7P77 - chains B and C of the 9 polymer chains in the assembly; structure by electron microscopy, 2.98 A resolution.

# Chain B (and C)
Molecule: Spike glycoprotein
From: Severe acute respiratory syndrome coronavirus 2
Notes: chain C of this document is another copy of the same molecule, construct and numbering; everything in this record applies to it too
Reference sequence: P0DTC2 (SPIKE_SARS2); residues 1-1208 here = UniProt positions 1-1208
Sequence (1288 residues; each row starts with the number of its first residue):
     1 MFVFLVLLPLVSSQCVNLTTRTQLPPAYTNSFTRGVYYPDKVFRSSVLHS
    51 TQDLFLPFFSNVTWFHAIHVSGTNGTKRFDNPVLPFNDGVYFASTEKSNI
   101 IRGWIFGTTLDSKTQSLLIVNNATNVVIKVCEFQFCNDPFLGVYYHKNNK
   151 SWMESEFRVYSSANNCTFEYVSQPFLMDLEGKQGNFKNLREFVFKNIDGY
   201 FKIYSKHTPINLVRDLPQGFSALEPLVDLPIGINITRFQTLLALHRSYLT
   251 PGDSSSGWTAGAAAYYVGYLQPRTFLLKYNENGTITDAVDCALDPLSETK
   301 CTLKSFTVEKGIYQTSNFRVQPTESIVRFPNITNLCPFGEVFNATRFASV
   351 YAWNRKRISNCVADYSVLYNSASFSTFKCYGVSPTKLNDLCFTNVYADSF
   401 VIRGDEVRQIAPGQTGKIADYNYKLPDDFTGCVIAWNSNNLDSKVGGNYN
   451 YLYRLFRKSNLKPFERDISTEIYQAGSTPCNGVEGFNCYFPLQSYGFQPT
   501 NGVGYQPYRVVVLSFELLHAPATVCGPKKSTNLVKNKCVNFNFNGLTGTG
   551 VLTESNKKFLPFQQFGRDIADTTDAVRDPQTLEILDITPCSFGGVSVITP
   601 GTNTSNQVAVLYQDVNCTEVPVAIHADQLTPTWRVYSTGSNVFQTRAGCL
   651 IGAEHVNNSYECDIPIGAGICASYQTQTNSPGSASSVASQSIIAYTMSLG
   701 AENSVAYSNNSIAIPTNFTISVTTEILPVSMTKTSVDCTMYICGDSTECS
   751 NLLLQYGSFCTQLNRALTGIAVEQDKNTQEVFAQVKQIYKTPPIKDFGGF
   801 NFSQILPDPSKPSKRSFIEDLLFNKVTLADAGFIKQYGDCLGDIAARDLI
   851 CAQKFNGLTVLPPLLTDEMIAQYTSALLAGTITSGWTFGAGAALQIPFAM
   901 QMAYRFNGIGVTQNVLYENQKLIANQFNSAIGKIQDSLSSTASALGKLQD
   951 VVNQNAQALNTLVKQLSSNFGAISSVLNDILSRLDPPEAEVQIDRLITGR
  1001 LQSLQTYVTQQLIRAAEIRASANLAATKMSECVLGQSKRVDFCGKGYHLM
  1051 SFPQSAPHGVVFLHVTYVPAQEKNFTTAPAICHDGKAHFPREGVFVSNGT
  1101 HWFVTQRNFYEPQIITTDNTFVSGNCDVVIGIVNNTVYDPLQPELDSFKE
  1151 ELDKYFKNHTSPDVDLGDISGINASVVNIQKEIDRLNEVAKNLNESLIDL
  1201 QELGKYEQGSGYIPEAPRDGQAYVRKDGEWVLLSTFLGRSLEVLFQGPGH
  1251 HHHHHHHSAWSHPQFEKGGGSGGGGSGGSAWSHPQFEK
Not modelled in the structure: 1-25, 67-78, 142-152, 175-185, 244-260, 677-690, 829-851, 1150-1288
Construct notes: engineered mutation Gly682 (Arg in P0DTC2), Ser683 (Arg in P0DTC2), Ser685 (Arg in P0DTC2), Pro986 (Lys in P0DTC2), Pro987 (Val in P0DTC2); expression tag (1209-1288)
Cystine bridges: Cys131-Cys166, Cys291-Cys301, Cys336-Cys361, Cys379-Cys432, Cys391-Cys525, Cys480-Cys488, Cys538-Cys590, Cys617-Cys649, Cys662-Cys671, Cys738-Cys760, Cys743-Cys749, Cys1032-Cys1043, Cys1082-Cys1126
Covalently attached groups: N-acetylglucosamine (NAG) linked to Asn61, Asn165, Asn234, Asn282, Asn331, Asn343, Asn603, Asn616, Asn657, Asn709, Asn717, Asn801, Asn1074, Asn1098, Asn1134
Swiss-Prot annotation at these positions:
  - region: Asn280 to Cys301 (Putative superantigen), Arg403 to Asp405 (Integrin-binding motif), Asn448 to Phe456 (Immunodominant HLA epitope recognized by the CD8+), Pro681, Ala684 (Putative superantigen), Ser816 to Tyr837 (Fusion peptide 1), Lys835 to Phe855 (Fusion peptide 2), Asp1163 to Glu1202 (Heptad repeat 2)
  - site: Arg815, Ser816 (Cleavage)
  - glycosylation: Asn17 (N-linked (GlcNAc...) (complex) asparagine), Asn61 (N-linked (GlcNAc...) (hybrid) asparagine), Asn74 (N-linked (GlcNAc...) (complex) asparagine), Asn122 (N-linked (GlcNAc...) (hybrid) asparagine), Asn149 (N-linked (GlcNAc...) (complex) asparagine), Asn165 (N-linked (GlcNAc...) (complex) asparagine), Asn234 (N-linked (GlcNAc...) (high mannose) asparagine), Asn282 (N-linked (GlcNAc...) (complex) asparagine), Thr323 (O-linked (GalNAc) threonine), Ser325 (O-linked (HexNAc...) serine), Asn331 (N-linked (GlcNAc...) (complex) asparagine), Asn343 (N-linked (GlcNAc...) (complex) asparagine), Asn603 (N-linked (GlcNAc...) (hybrid) asparagine), Asn616 (N-linked (GlcNAc...) (complex) asparagine), Asn657 (N-linked (GlcNAc...) (complex) asparagine), Thr676 (O-linked (GlcNAc...) threonine), Thr678 (O-linked (GlcNAc...) threonine), Asn709 (N-linked (GlcNAc...) (high mannose) asparagine), Asn717 (N-linked (GlcNAc...) (hybrid) asparagine), Asn801 (N-linked (GlcNAc...) (hybrid) asparagine) and 6 more in UniProt
  - natural variant: Leu5 (L5F: In strain: Iota/B.1.526), Ser13 (S13I: In strain: Epsilon/B.1.427/B.1.429), Leu18 (L18F: In strain: Beta/B.1.351, Gamma/P.1 and 1 more), Thr19 (T19I: In strain: Omicron/BQ.1.1, Omicron/XBB.1.5 and 1 more; T19R: In strain: Delta/B.1.617.2, Omicron/BA.2 and 4 more), Thr20 (T20N: In strain: Gamma/P.1), Leu24 to Ala27 (sequence variant, change not given here; In strain: Omicron/BA.2, Omicron/BA.2.12.1 and 6 more), Pro26 (P26S: In strain: Gamma/P.1), Gln52 (Q52H: In strain: Omicron/EG.5.1), Ala67 (A67V: In strain: Eta/B.1.525, Omicron/BA.1), His69 to Val70 (deletion: In strain: Alpha/B.1.1.7, Eta/B.1.525 and 5 more), Gly75 (G75V: In strain: Lambda/C.37), Thr76 (T76I: In strain: Lambda/C.37), 82 further natural variant entries in UniProt
  - mutagenesis: His69 to Val70 (Increased incorporation of cleaved spike into virions), Asn121 (N121Q: Partial loss of biliverdin affinity), Arg190 (R190K: Partial loss of biliverdin affinity), Asn234 (N234Q: Increased resistance to neutralizing antibodies), Asn331 (N331Q: Reduced viral infectivity), Asn343 (N343Q: Reduced viral infectivity), Leu452 (L452R: Increased resistance to neutralizing antibodies. Decreases HLA binding to NF9 epitope. Increased binding affinity to human ACE2), Tyr453 (Y453F: Decreased HLA binding to NF9 epitope. Increased binding affinity to human ACE2), Ala475 (A475V: Increased resistance to neutralizing antibodies), Val483 (V483A: Increased resistance to neutralizing antibodies), Glu484 (E484D: Increased replication in human TMEM106B overexpressing cells), Phe490 (F490L: Increased resistance to neutralizing antibodies and human covalescent sera neutralization), 12 further mutagenesis entries in UniProt
Reported in the primary citation:
  - mutagenesis - K417N, K417N/E484K/N501Y, E484K, N501Y: decreased binding to sybody#15

# Chain B / chain C interface
Contacting residue pairs (153; chain B residue first):
  Asn317(B) - Asp737(C)  hydrogen bond
  Arg319(B) - Met740(C)
  Pro521(B) - Tyr200(C)
  Lys558(B) - Phe43(C)
  Phe559(B) - Phe43(C)  hydrophobic
  Leu560(B) - Tyr38(C)
  Leu560(B) - Gly283(C)
  Leu560(B) - Thr284(C)
  Phe562(B) - Tyr38(C)  hydrophobic
  Phe562(B) - Asp40(C)
  Phe562(B) - Lys41(C)  hydrogen bond (backbone-side chain)
  Phe562(B) - Pro225(C)
  Gln563(B) - Lys41(C)
  Gln563(B) - Val42(C)
  Gln563(B) - Phe43(C)
  Gln564(B) - Lys41(C)  hydrogen bond (backbone-backbone)
  Phe565(B) - Lys41(C)
  Phe565(B) - Val42(C)  hydrophobic
  Phe565(B) - Phe43(C)  hydrogen bond (backbone-backbone)
  Gly566(B) - Phe43(C)
  Arg567(B) - Val42(C)
  Arg567(B) - Phe43(C)  hydrogen bond (backbone-backbone)
  Asp568(B) - Gln853(C)
  Ile569(B) - Val47(C)  hydrophobic
  Ile569(B) - Asn960(C)
  Ala570(B) - Asn960(C)
  Ala570(B) - Val963(C)  hydrophobic
  Ala570(B) - Lys964(C)
  Asp571(B) - Lys964(C)
  Thr572(B) - Phe855(C)
  Pro589(B) - Lys854(C)
  Pro589(B) - Phe855(C)  hydrophobic
  Phe592(B) - Met740(C)  hydrophobic
  Phe592(B) - Lys854(C)
  Phe592(B) - Gly857(C)
  Phe592(B) - Leu858(C)
  Gln613(B) - Leu861(C)
  Asp614(B) - Thr859(C)  hydrogen bond
  Ala647(B) - Pro862(C)  hydrophobic
  Pro665(B) - Leu864(C)  hydrophobic
  Gly667(B) - Pro863(C)
  Gly667(B) - Leu864(C)
  Ala668(B) - Pro863(C)  hydrogen bond (backbone-backbone)
  Ala668(B) - Leu864(C)  hydrogen bond (backbone-backbone)
  Gly669(B) - Leu864(C)  hydrogen bond (backbone-backbone)
  Gly669(B) - Met869(C)
  Ile670(B) - Leu864(C)
  Thr696(B) - Met869(C)
  Met697(B) - Leu864(C)  hydrophobic
  Met697(B) - Leu865(C)  hydrophobic
  Met697(B) - Met869(C)  hydrophobic
  Leu699(B) - Ile788(C)
  Leu699(B) - Met869(C)  hydrophobic
  Leu699(B) - Gln872(C)
  Leu699(B) - Tyr873(C)
  Gly700(B) - Ile788(C)
  Ala701(B) - Gln787(C)
  Ala701(B) - Ile788(C)  hydrogen bond (backbone-backbone)
  Glu702(B) - Lys790(C)  salt bridge
  Asn703(B) - Gln787(C)  hydrogen bond
  Asn703(B) - Ile788(C)  hydrogen bond (backbone-backbone)
  Asn703(B) - Tyr789(C)
  Asn703(B) - Lys790(C)  hydrogen bond (backbone-backbone)
  Ser704(B) - Lys790(C)
  Val705(B) - Thr883(C)
  Val705(B) - Ala893(C)  hydrophobic
  Ala706(B) - Gln895(C)
  Tyr707(B) - Pro792(C)  hydrophobic
  Tyr707(B) - Asp796(C)  hydrogen bond (side chain-backbone)
  Tyr707(B) - Phe797(C)
  Tyr707(B) - Thr883(C)
  Tyr707(B) - Ile896(C)
  Tyr707(B) - Pro897(C)  hydrophobic
  Tyr707(B) - Phe898(C)  hydrogen bond (side chain-backbone)
  Ser708(B) - Pro897(C)
  Asn709(B) - Asp796(C)
  Asn709(B) - Pro897(C)
  Ser711(B) - Gln895(C)
  Ser711(B) - Pro897(C)
  Ile712(B) - Gln895(C)
  Ile712(B) - Ile896(C)  hydrophobic
  Ala713(B) - Leu894(C)
  Ala713(B) - Gln895(C)  hydrogen bond (backbone-backbone)
  Pro715(B) - Leu894(C)
  Gln957(B) - Arg765(C)
  Thr961(B) - Ser758(C)
  Thr961(B) - Gln762(C)
  Thr961(B) - Arg765(C)
  Gln965(B) - Tyr756(C)
  Gln965(B) - Gly757(C)
  Gln965(B) - Ser758(C)  hydrogen bond (side chain-backbone)
  Gln965(B) - Phe759(C)
  Ser968(B) - Gln755(C)
  Ser968(B) - Gly757(C)
  Asn969(B) - Gln755(C)
  Phe970(B) - Gln755(C)  hydrogen bond (backbone-backbone)
  Phe970(B) - Tyr756(C)  hydrophobic
  Phe970(B) - Phe759(C)  hydrophobic
  Phe970(B) - Asp994(C)
  Gly971(B) - Gln755(C)
  Arg995(B) - Asp994(C)  salt bridge
  Gln1002(B) - Phe759(C)
  Gln1002(B) - Gln1005(C)
  Ser1003(B) - Phe759(C)
  Thr1006(B) - Gln1005(C)  hydrogen bond
  Thr1009(B) - Thr1009(C)
  Gln1010(B) - Leu1012(C)
  Ile1013(B) - Ile1013(C)  hydrophobic
  Glu1017(B) - Arg1019(C)  salt bridge
  Arg1039(B) - Thr1027(C)
  Arg1039(B) - Glu1031(C)  salt bridge
  Arg1039(B) - Arg1039(C)
  Val1040(B) - Ser1030(C)
  Val1040(B) - Glu1031(C)
  Val1040(B) - Leu1034(C)
  Val1040(B) - Gly1035(C)
  Asp1041(B) - Gly889(C)
  Asp1041(B) - Ser1030(C)
  Asp1041(B) - Leu1034(C)
  Phe1042(B) - Glu1031(C)
  Lys1045(B) - Gln784(C)  hydrogen bond (side chain-backbone)
  Lys1045(B) - Lys786(C)
  Lys1045(B) - Gly889(C)
  Lys1045(B) - Ala890(C)
  Gly1046(B) - Ala890(C)
  Tyr1047(B) - Trp886(C)
  Tyr1047(B) - Ala890(C)  hydrophobic
  Val1068(B) - Ala890(C)
  Glu1072(B) - Ala892(C)
  Glu1072(B) - Leu894(C)
  Asn1074(B) - Gln895(C)
  Thr1077(B) - Met900(C)  hydrogen bond
  Pro1079(B) - Tyr917(C)
  Phe1089(B) - Asn914(C)
  Phe1089(B) - Tyr917(C)  hydrophobic
  Pro1090(B) - Gln913(C)
  Val1094(B) - Met900(C)  hydrophobic
  Val1094(B) - Tyr904(C)
  Arg1107(B) - Trp886(C)
  Arg1107(B) - Tyr904(C)
  Phe1121(B) - Asn914(C)
  Ser1123(B) - Asn914(C)  hydrogen bond
  Ser1123(B) - Glu918(C)  hydrogen bond
  Gly1124(B) - Glu918(C)
  Val1128(B) - Tyr917(C)
  Val1128(B) - Glu918(C)
  Val1129(B) - Tyr917(C)
  Ile1130(B) - Gln920(C)
  Leu1141(B) - Leu1141(C)  hydrophobic
  Gln1142(B) - Glu1144(C)
  Leu1145(B) - Glu1144(C)
  Leu1145(B) - Leu1145(C)  hydrophobic
  Asp1146(B) - Lys1149(C)
Also at the interface, not in a pair above, chain B (88 interface residues in all): Ile666, Gly999, Ala1078
Also at the interface, not in a pair above, chain C (90 interface residues in all): Arg44, His49, Glu224, Pro230, Asn282, Ala766, Glu773, Thr791, Thr887, Gly891, Glu1111

# Overview
88 residues of chain B face 90 of chain C across their interface, with 23 hydrogen bonds and 4 salt bridges.
Among the polar pairs are Glu702(B)-Lys790(C), Arg995(B)-Asp994(C) and Glu1017(B)-Arg1019(C). From the paper:
K417N, K417N/E484K/N501Y and E484K of chain B, among others, reduce binding to sybody#15.
Chain B and chain C are both Spike glycoprotein (Severe acute respiratory syndrome coronavirus 2); the
structure, SARS-CoV-2 spike protein in complex with sybody#15 and sybody#68 in a 3up conformation, was
determined by electron microscopy (same publication as 7P78, 7P79, 7P7A and 7P7B).
